4UWW - chain A; structure by X-ray diffraction, 1.44 A resolution.

== Chain A ==
Name: Struthiocalcin-1
Source organism: Struthio camelus
UniProtKB: P83514 (SCAL1_STRCA); residue numbers follow UniProt; this construct covers 1-132
Chain sequence (132 residues; numbered 1 to 132; the number before each row is that of its first residue):
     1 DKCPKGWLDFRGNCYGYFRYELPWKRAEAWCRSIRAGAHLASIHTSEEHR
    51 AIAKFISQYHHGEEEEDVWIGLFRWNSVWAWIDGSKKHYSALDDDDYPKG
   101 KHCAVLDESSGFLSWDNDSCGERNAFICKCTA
Not modelled in the structure: 94-95
Disulfide bonds: C3-C14, C31-C128, C103-C120

== Summary ==
Chain A is Struthiocalcin-1 (Struthio camelus); the structure, Crystallographic Structure of the Intramineral
Protein Struthicalcin from Struthio camelus Eggshell, was determined by X-ray diffraction, deposited together
with 4UXM.
